PDB entry 4PY8 | X-ray diffraction, 2.91 A resolution | chains A and I of the 4 polymer chains in the assembly

# Chain A
Molecule: Hemagglutinin HA1 chain
Organism: Influenza A virus
Notes: fragment: receptor binding subunit
UniProt: Q9WFX3 (HEMA_I18A0); residues 11-337 here correspond to UniProt positions 18-344 (UniProt number = residue number + 7)
Sequence (331 residues; numbered 7 to 337; the number before each row is that of its first residue):
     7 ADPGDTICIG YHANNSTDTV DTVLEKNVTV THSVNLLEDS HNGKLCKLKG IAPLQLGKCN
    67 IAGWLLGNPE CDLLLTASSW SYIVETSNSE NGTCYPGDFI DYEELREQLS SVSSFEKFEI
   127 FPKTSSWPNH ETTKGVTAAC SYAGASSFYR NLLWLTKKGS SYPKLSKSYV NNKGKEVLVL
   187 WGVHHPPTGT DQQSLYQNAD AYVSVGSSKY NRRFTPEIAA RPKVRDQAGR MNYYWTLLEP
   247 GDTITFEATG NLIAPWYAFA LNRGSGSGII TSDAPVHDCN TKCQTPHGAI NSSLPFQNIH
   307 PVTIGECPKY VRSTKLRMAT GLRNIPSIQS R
Not modelled in the structure: 335-337
Cystine bridges: Cys-52/Cys-285, Cys-65/Cys-77, Cys-100/Cys-146, Cys-289/Cys-313
Covalently attached groups: N-acetylglucosamine (NAG) linked to Asn-33, Asn-97, Asn-297
Construct notes: expression tag (7-10)

# Chain I
Molecule: antibody 3.1 heavy chain
Organism: Homo sapiens
Notes: fragment: Fab; antibody fragment or engineered binder
Sequence (219 residues; numbered 1 to 219; the number before each row is that of its first residue):
     1 QVQLVQSGGG VVQPGRSLRL SCAASEFTFR MYATHWVRQA PGKGLEWVAL ISYDGSNKYY
    61 ADSVKGRFTI SRDNSMNTVY LQMNTLRPED TAVYYCARDL GGYFIRGIMD VWGQGTLVTV
   121 SSASTKGPSV FPLAPSSGGT AALGCLVKDY FPEPVTVSWN SGALTSGVHT FPAVLQSSGL
   181 YSLSSVVTVP SSSLGTQTYI CNVNHKPSNT KVDKRVEPK
Cystine bridges: Cys-22/Cys-96

# Interface between chain A and chain I
Contacting residue pairs (17; chain A residue first):
  His-38(A) with Tyr-53(I); Tyr-103(I)
  Val-40(A) with Phe-27(I), hydrophobic
  Asn-41(A) with Phe-27(I)
  Leu-42(A) with Phe-27(I), hydrophobic
  Asn-297(A) with Ser-75(I); Met-76(I)
  Ser-298(A) with Ser-75(I); Met-76(I)
  Ser-299(A) with Arg-30(I); Ser-75(I), hydrogen bond (side chain-backbone); Met-76(I), hydrogen bond (side chain-backbone); Asn-77(I)
  Leu-300(A) with Phe-27(I), hydrophobic; Arg-30(I)
  Pro-301(A) with Phe-27(I)
  Thr-326(A) with Tyr-103(I), hydrogen bond
Interface residues without a listed pair, chain A (13 interface residues in all): His-18, Ser-39, Lys-288
Interface residues without a listed pair, chain I (9 interface residues in all): Met-31, Phe-104

# Summary
The interface between chain A and chain I involves 13 residues on one side and 9 on the other, with 3 hydrogen
bonds. Among the polar pairs are Ser-299(A)/Ser-75(I), Ser-299(A)/Met-76(I) and Thr-326(A)/Tyr-103(I).
N-acetylglucosamine is covalently linked to Asn-33(A), Asn-97(A) and Asn-297(A).
Chain A is Hemagglutinin HA1 chain (Influenza A virus) and chain I is antibody 3.1 heavy chain (Homo sapiens);
the structure, Crystal structure of Fab 3.1 in complex with the 1918 influenza virus hemagglutinin, was
determined by X-ray diffraction together with 4PY7 from the same study.
